PDB entry 8XIR | electron microscopy, 2.52 A resolution | chains C and D of the 6 polymer chains in the assembly

# Chain C
Molecule: Guanine nucleotide-binding protein G(I)/G(S)/G(T) subunit beta-1
Source organism: Homo sapiens
UniProtKB: P62873 (GBB1_HUMAN); residues 7-345 here correspond to UniProt positions 2-340 (UniProt number = residue number - 5)
Chain sequence (377 residues; row label = number of the first residue in the row; numbers below 1 keep their minus sign (Met-5 is residue -5)):
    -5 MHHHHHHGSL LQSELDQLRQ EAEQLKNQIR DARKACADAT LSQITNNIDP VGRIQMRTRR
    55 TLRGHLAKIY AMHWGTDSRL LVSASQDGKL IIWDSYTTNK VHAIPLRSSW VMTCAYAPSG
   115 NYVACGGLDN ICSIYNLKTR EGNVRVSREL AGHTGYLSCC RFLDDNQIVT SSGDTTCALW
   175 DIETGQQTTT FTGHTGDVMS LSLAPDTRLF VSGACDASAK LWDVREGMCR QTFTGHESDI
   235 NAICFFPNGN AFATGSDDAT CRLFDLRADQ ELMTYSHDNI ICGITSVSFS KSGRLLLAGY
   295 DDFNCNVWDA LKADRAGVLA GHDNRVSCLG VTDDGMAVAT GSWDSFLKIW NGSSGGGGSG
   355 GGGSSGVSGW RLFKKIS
Unresolved in the structure: -5 to 10, 346-371
Differences from the reference sequence: initiating methionine (-5); expression tag (-4 to 6, 346-371)
Disulfides: Cys126-Cys154
UniProt features mapped onto this chain:
  - modified residue: Ser7 (N-acetylserine), His271 (Phosphohistidine)

# Chain D
Molecule: nanobody Nb35
Source organism: Lama glama
Notes: antibody fragment or engineered binder
Chain sequence (156 residues; row label = number of the first residue in the row; numbers below 1 keep their minus sign (Met-19 is residue -19)):
   -19 MKYLLPTAAA GLLLLAAQPA MAQVQLQESG GGLVQPGGSL RLSCAASGFT FSNYKMNWVR
    41 QAPGKGLEWV SDISQSGASI SYTGSVKGRF TISRDNAKNT LYLQMNSLKP EDTAVYYCAR
   101 CPAPFTRDCF DVTSTTYAYR GQGTQVTVSS HHHHHH
Unresolved in the structure: -19 to 2, 128-136

# How chain C and chain D interact
Contacting residue pairs - 15 pairs, chain C then chain D:
  Thr189(C) - Thr116(D)
  Cys209(C) - Tyr119(D)  hydrogen bond (backbone-side chain)
  Asp210(C) - Ala118(D)
  Asp210(C) - Tyr119(D)
  Ala211(C) - Tyr119(D)  hydrogen bond (backbone-side chain)
  His230(C) - Val4(D)
  Glu231(C) - Gly28(D)
  Glu231(C) - Phe29(D)
  Glu231(C) - Thr30(D)
  Glu231(C) - Tyr34(D)  hydrogen bond
  Glu231(C) - Arg100(D)  hydrogen bond (backbone-side chain)
  Ser232(C) - Pro102(D)  hydrogen bond (side chain-backbone)
  Ser232(C) - Tyr119(D)  hydrogen bond (backbone-side chain)
  Asp233(C) - Tyr119(D)  hydrogen bond
  Asp251(C) - Pro104(D)
Interface residues without a listed pair, chain C (13 interface residues in all): Lys20, Thr228, Asp252, Ile275
Interface residues without a listed pair, chain D (14 interface residues in all): Gln3, Ala103, Phe105

# In short
Chain C and chain D form an interface of 13 and 14 residues respectively; the contacts include 7 hydrogen
bonds. Among the polar pairs are Cys209(C)-Tyr119(D), Ala211(C)-Tyr119(D) and Glu231(C)-Tyr34(D).
Here chain C is Guanine nucleotide-binding protein G(I)/G(S)/G(T) subunit beta-1 (Homo sapiens) and chain D is
nanobody Nb35 (Lama glama). Entry 8XIR (Structure of pasireotide-SSTR3 G protein complex) was determined by
electron microscopy, deposited together with 8XIO, 8XIP and 8XIQ.
